PDB entry 4EON | X-ray diffraction, 2.40 A resolution | chains A and B

Chain A:
Molecule: Cyclin-dependent kinase 2
From: Homo sapiens
Notes: EC 2.7.11.22
Reference sequence: P24941 (CDK2_HUMAN); residues 1-298 here = UniProt positions 1-298
Sequence (300 residues; each row starts with the number of its first residue; numbers below 1 keep their minus sign (Gly-1 is residue -1)):
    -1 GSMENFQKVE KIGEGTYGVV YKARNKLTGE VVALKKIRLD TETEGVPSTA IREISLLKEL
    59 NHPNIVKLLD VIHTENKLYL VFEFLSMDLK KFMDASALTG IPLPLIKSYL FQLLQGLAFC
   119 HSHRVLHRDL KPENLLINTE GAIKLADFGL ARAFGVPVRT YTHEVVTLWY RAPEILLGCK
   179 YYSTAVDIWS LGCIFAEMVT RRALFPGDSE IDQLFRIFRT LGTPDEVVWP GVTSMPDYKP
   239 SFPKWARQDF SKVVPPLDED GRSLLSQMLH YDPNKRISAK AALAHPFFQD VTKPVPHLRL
Modified positions: Thr160 (phosphothreonine; TPO)
Differences from the reference sequence: expression tag (-1 to 0); engineered mutation Ser84 (His in P24941), Met85 (Gln in P24941), Glu131 (Gln in P24941)
Ligand contacts: 1RO ((5E)-5-(quinolin-6-ylmethylidene)-2-[(thiophen-2-ylmethyl)amino]-1,3-thiazol-4(5H)-one): Ile10, Gly11, Glu12, Gly13, Val18, Ala31, Lys33, Val64, Phe80, Glu81, Phe82, Leu83, Ser84, Met85, Asp86, Glu131, Asn132, Leu134, Asp145
UniProt features mapped onto this chain:
  - active site: Asp127 (Proton acceptor)
  - binding site (ATP): Ile10 to Val18, Lys33, Glu81 to Leu83, Asp86, Lys129, Pro130, Asn132, Asp145
  - binding site (Mg(2+)): Asn132, Asp145
  - site (CDK7 binding): Lys9, Lys88, Lys89, Leu166
  - modified residue: Met1 (N-acetylmethionine), Lys6 (N6-acetyllysine), Thr14 (Phosphothreonine), Tyr15 (Phosphotyrosine), Tyr19 (Phosphotyrosine), Thr160 (Phosphothreonine)
  - natural variant: Pro45 (P45L: In a glioblastoma multiforme sample)
  - mutagenesis: Lys9 (K9F: Reduced phosphorylation by CAK), Thr14 (T14A: 2-fold increase in activity), Tyr15 (Y15F: 2-fold increase in activity), Lys88 to Lys89 (Reduced phosphorylation by CAK), Thr160 (T160A: Abolishes activity), Leu166 (L166R: Reduced phosphorylation by CAK and reduced kinase activity)

Chain B:
Molecule: Cyclin-A2
From: Homo sapiens
Notes: fragment: C-terminal fragment
Reference sequence: P20248 (CCNA2_HUMAN); residue numbers follow UniProt; this construct covers 175-432
Sequence (258 residues; numbered 175 to 432; the number before each row is that of its first residue):
   175 VPDYHEDIHT YLREMEVKCK PKVGYMKKQP DITNSMRAIL VDWLVEVGEE YKLQNETLHL
   235 AVNYIDRFLS SMSVLRGKLQ LVGTAAMLLA SKFEEIYPPE VAEFVYITDD TYTKKQVLRM
   295 EHLVLKVLTF DLAAPTVNQF LTQYFLHQQP ANCKVESLAM FLGELSLIDA DPYLKYLPSV
   355 IAGAAFHLAL YTVTGQSWPE SLIRKTGYTL ESLKPCLMDL HQTYLKAPQH AQQSIREKYK
   415 NSKYHGVSLL NPPETLNL
Unresolved in the structure: 175
Ion coordination: Mg2+: Met200, Gln203, Ile206

Chain A / chain B interface:
Contacting residue pairs (66):
  Leu37(A) - His296(B)
  Thr41(A) - Lys288(B)  hydrogen bond
  Glu42(A) - Lys266(B)  hydrogen bond (backbone-side chain)
  Glu42(A) - Glu274(B)
  Glu42(A) - Val275(B)  hydrogen bond (side chain-backbone)
  Gly43(A) - Lys266(B)
  Gly43(A) - Leu292(B)
  Gly43(A) - Glu295(B)
  Val44(A) - Lys266(B)  hydrogen bond (backbone-side chain)
  Val44(A) - Glu295(B)  hydrogen bond (backbone-side chain)
  Val44(A) - His296(B)
  Val44(A) - Leu299(B)  hydrophobic
  Ser46(A) - Lys266(B)
  Ile49(A) - Leu263(B)  hydrophobic
  Ile49(A) - Lys266(B)
  Ile49(A) - Leu306(B)  hydrophobic
  Arg50(A) - Lys266(B)
  Arg50(A) - Phe267(B)  hydrogen bond (side chain-backbone)
  Arg50(A) - Glu269(B)
  Ile52(A) - Phe304(B)  hydrophobic
  Ser53(A) - Phe267(B)
  Ser53(A) - Phe304(B)
  Ser53(A) - Leu306(B)
  Ser53(A) - Ala307(B)
  Lys56(A) - Thr303(B)  hydrogen bond (side chain-backbone)
  Lys56(A) - Asp305(B)  salt bridge
  Glu57(A) - Tyr185(B)  hydrogen bond
  Glu57(A) - Ala307(B)
  Val69(A) - Phe304(B)  hydrophobic
  His71(A) - His296(B)  hydrogen bond
  His71(A) - Phe304(B)
  Thr72(A) - His296(B)
  Ala116(A) - Tyr178(B)
  His119(A) - Tyr178(B)
  His119(A) - Ile182(B)
  Ser120(A) - Tyr178(B)
  Ser120(A) - Asp181(B)  hydrogen bond
  Ser120(A) - Ile182(B)
  His121(A) - Tyr185(B)
  Arg122(A) - Ile182(B)
  Arg122(A) - Tyr185(B)
  Arg122(A) - Ala307(B)  hydrogen bond (side chain-backbone)
  Arg150(A) - Glu268(B)  salt bridge
  Arg150(A) - Ile270(B)
  Ala151(A) - Phe267(B)  hydrophobic
  Phe152(A) - Ile182(B)  hydrophobic
  Val154(A) - His179(B)
  Val154(A) - Ile182(B)  hydrophobic
  Val154(A) - Thr316(B)  hydrogen bond (backbone-side chain)
  Val154(A) - Gln317(B)  hydrogen bond (backbone-backbone)
  Pro155(A) - Thr316(B)
  Pro155(A) - Leu320(B)  hydrophobic
  Arg157(A) - Gln228(B)
  Arg157(A) - Glu230(B)
  Arg157(A) - Glu268(B)  salt bridge
  Thr158(A) - Ile270(B)
  Tyr159(A) - Ile270(B)
  Thr160(A) - Glu269(B)
  Thr160(A) - Ile270(B)
  His161(A) - Tyr271(B)
  Ser276(A) - Asp177(B)  hydrogen bond
  Ser276(A) - Tyr178(B)
  Ala277(A) - Tyr178(B)  hydrogen bond (backbone-side chain)
  Lys278(A) - Asp177(B)  salt bridge
  Lys278(A) - Tyr178(B)  hydrogen bond (backbone-side chain)
  Lys278(A) - Asp181(B)  salt bridge
Interface residues without a listed pair, chain A (36 interface residues in all): Leu54, Glu73, Leu76
Interface residues without a listed pair, chain B (35 interface residues in all): Leu186, Met189, Arg293, Lys300, Gln313

Overview:
The interface between chain A and chain B involves 36 residues on one side and 35 on the other, with 16
hydrogen bonds and 5 salt bridges. Among the polar pairs are Lys56(A)-Asp305(B), Arg150(A)-Glu268(B) and
Arg157(A)-Glu268(B). Ligands of chain A: compound 1RO.
Chain A is Cyclin-dependent kinase 2 and chain B is Cyclin-A2, both from Homo sapiens; the structure, Thr 160
phosphorylated CDK2 H84S, Q85M, Q131E - human cyclin A3 complex with the inhibitor RO3306, was determined by
X-ray diffraction (same publication as 4EOI, 4EOJ, 4EOK, 4EOL, 4EOM, 4EOO and 4 further entries).
